Entry 8A8U (electron microscopy, 3.62 A resolution); this record covers chains A and B of the 7 polymer chains in the assembly.

[Chain A (and B)]
Molecule: ATP-dependent Clp protease ATP-binding subunit ClpC1
Organism: Mycobacterium tuberculosis
Notes: EC 3.4.-.-; chain B of this document is another copy of the same molecule, construct and numbering; everything in this record applies to it too
UniProt: P9WPC9 (CLPC1_MYCTU); numbering as in UniProt (aligned over 1-848)
Amino-acid sequence (856 residues; numbered 1 to 856; the number before each row is that of its first residue):
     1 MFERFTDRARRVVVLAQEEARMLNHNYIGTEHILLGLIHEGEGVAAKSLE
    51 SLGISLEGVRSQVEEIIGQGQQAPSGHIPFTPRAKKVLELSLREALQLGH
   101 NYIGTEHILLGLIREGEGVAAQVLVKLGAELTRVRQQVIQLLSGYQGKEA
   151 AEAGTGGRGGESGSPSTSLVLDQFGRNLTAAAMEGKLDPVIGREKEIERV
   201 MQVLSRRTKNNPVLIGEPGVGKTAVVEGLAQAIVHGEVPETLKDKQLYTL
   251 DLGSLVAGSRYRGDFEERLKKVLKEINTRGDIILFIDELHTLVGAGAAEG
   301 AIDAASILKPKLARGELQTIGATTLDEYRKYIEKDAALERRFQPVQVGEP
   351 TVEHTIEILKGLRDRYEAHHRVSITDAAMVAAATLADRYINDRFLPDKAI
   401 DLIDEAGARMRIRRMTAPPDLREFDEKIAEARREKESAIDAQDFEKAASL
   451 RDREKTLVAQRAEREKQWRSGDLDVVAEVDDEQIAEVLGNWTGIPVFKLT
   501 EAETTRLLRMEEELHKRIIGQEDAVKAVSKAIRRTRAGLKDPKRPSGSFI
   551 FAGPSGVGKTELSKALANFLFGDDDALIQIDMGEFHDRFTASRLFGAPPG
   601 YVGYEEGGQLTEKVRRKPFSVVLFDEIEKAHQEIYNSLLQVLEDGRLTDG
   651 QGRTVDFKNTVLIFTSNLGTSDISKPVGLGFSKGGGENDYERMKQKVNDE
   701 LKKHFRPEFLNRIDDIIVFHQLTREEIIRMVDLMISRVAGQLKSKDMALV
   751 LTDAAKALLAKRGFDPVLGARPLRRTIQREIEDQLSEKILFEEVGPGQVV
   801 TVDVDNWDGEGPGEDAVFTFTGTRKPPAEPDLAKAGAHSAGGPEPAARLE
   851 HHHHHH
Not modelled in the structure: 1-167, 416-476, 597-607, 670-688, 810-814, 822-856 (chain B: 1-167, 416-475, 669-689, 809-813, 822-856)
Construct notes: expression tag (849-856)
Curated features (UniProtKB/Swiss-Prot):
  - binding site (ATP): Gly-216 to Thr-223, Gly-553 to Thr-560
Ligand contacts:
  - ADP (adenosine-5'-diphosphate), molecule 1: Asp-188, Pro-189, Val-190, Ile-191, Arg-193, Pro-218, Gly-219, Val-220, Gly-221, Lys-222, Thr-223, Ala-224, Ile-358, Leu-362, Pro-396, Ile-400
  - ADP, molecule 2: Lys-209, Ala-313, Arg-314, Arg-340, Arg-341
What the authors report for this chain:
  - mutagenesis - F444A: increased catalytic activity (ATPase activity)
  - mutagenesis - F444A: unchanged catalytic activity on FITC-casein
  - mutagenesis - F444A: unchanged catalytic activity on GFPssra

[Chain A / chain B interface]
Contacting residue pairs - 87 pairs, chain A then chain B:
  Glu-198(A) / Ile-412(B)
  Arg-199(A) / Glu-405(B)  salt bridge
  Arg-199(A) / Asn-490(B)
  Met-201(A) / Ile-412(B)
  Gln-202(A) / Glu-405(B)
  Gln-202(A) / Ala-408(B)
  Gln-202(A) / Arg-409(B)
  Gln-202(A) / Ile-412(B)
  Ser-205(A) / His-370(B)
  Ser-205(A) / Ile-412(B)
  Arg-206(A) / Asp-401(B)  salt bridge
  Arg-206(A) / Asp-404(B)  salt bridge
  Arg-206(A) / Glu-405(B)  salt bridge
  Arg-207(A) / Arg-365(B)
  Arg-207(A) / Tyr-366(B)  hydrogen bond
  Arg-207(A) / His-369(B)
  Arg-207(A) / Asp-404(B)  hydrogen bond (backbone-side chain)
  Thr-208(A) / Tyr-366(B)  hydrogen bond
  Thr-208(A) / Asp-404(B)  hydrogen bond (backbone-side chain)
  Lys-209(A) / Ile-400(B)
  Lys-209(A) / Asp-401(B)
  Pro-239(A) / Ile-412(B)  hydrophobic
  Glu-240(A) / Arg-411(B)
  Thr-241(A) / Arg-411(B)
  Arg-262(A) / Val-256(B)
  Arg-262(A) / Ser-259(B)  hydrogen bond
  Arg-262(A) / Tyr-261(B)  hydrogen bond (side chain-backbone)
  Arg-262(A) / Arg-262(B)  hydrogen bond (side chain-backbone)
  Arg-262(A) / Phe-265(B)
  Arg-262(A) / Glu-266(B)  salt bridge
  Arg-262(A) / Gly-296(B)
  Arg-262(A) / Ala-301(B)
  Gly-263(A) / Val-256(B)
  Gly-263(A) / Ala-257(B)
  Gly-263(A) / Ser-259(B)
  Asp-264(A) / Arg-260(B)
  Glu-266(A) / Val-256(B)
  Glu-267(A) / Ala-257(B)
  Lys-270(A) / Asp-251(B)  salt bridge
  Glu-299(A) / Tyr-331(B)  hydrogen bond
  Gly-300(A) / His-290(B)
  Gly-300(A) / Tyr-331(B)
  Ala-301(A) / Gly-294(B)
  Ile-302(A) / Leu-252(B)  hydrophobic
  Ile-302(A) / Val-256(B)  hydrophobic
  Ser-306(A) / Glu-288(B)
  Ser-306(A) / Thr-291(B)
  Lys-309(A) / Glu-327(B)  salt bridge
  Pro-310(A) / Glu-288(B)
  Arg-314(A) / Thr-223(B)
  Arg-314(A) / Glu-227(B)  salt bridge
  Arg-329(A) / Arg-615(B)
  Arg-329(A) / Arg-616(B)
  Glu-333(A) / Arg-615(B)  salt bridge
  Glu-339(A) / Arg-393(B)  salt bridge
  Arg-340(A) / Gly-219(B)
  Arg-340(A) / Arg-393(B)  hydrogen bond (backbone-side chain)
  Arg-340(A) / Asp-397(B)  salt bridge
  Gln-343(A) / Trp-491(B)
  Lys-530(A) / Glu-787(B)
  Arg-533(A) / Leu-790(B)
  Arg-534(A) / Asp-783(B)  salt bridge
  Arg-534(A) / Glu-787(B)  salt bridge
  Arg-534(A) / Leu-790(B)
  Leu-539(A) / Gln-741(B)
  Leu-539(A) / Glu-782(B)
  Leu-539(A) / Leu-785(B)  hydrophobic
  Leu-539(A) / Ser-786(B)
  Leu-539(A) / Ile-789(B)  hydrophobic
  Lys-540(A) / Gln-741(B)
  Lys-540(A) / Glu-782(B)  hydrogen bond (backbone-side chain)
  Asp-541(A) / Gln-741(B)  hydrogen bond
  Asp-541(A) / Arg-774(B)  salt bridge
  Arg-544(A) / Arg-774(B)
  Arg-544(A) / Gln-778(B)
  Arg-588(A) / Glu-584(B)  hydrogen bond (side chain-backbone)
  Arg-588(A) / Phe-585(B)
  Arg-588(A) / His-586(B)
  Arg-588(A) / Asp-587(B)  salt bridge
  Arg-588(A) / Thr-590(B)
  Asn-636(A) / Lys-629(B)
  Glu-708(A) / Arg-775(B)  salt bridge
  Asn-711(A) / Arg-775(B)
  Asn-711(A) / Arg-779(B)  hydrogen bond (backbone-side chain)
  Arg-712(A) / Arg-775(B)
  Ile-713(A) / Arg-779(B)  hydrogen bond (backbone-side chain)
  Asp-714(A) / Arg-779(B)  hydrogen bond (backbone-side chain)
Also at the interface, not in a pair above, chain A (57 interface residues in all): Tyr-261, Ile-307, Lys-334, Ala-336, Ala-337, Ala-537, Ser-592, Gln-640, Glu-643, Asp-644, Thr-648, Leu-710
Also at the interface, not in a pair above, chain B (73 interface residues in all): Asp-188, Pro-218, Ala-224, Gly-253, Gly-258, Gly-263, Asp-287, Leu-362, Asp-392, Gln-579, Asp-581, Arg-593, Gln-651, Arg-653, Val-738, Leu-768

[Summary]
Chain A and chain B form an interface of 57 and 73 residues respectively, with 15 hydrogen bonds and 16 salt
bridges. Polar pairs include Arg-199(A)/Glu-405(B), Arg-206(A)/Asp-401(B) and Arg-206(A)/Asp-404(B). Chain A
binds ADP. The paper reports that F444A of chain A increases catalytic activity (ATPase activity); F444A of
chain A leaves catalytic activity on FITC-casein unchanged.
Chain A and chain B are both ATP-dependent Clp protease ATP-binding subunit ClpC1 (Mycobacterium
tuberculosis); the structure, Mycobacterium tuberculosis ClpC1 hexamer structure, was determined by electron
microscopy (same publication as 8A8V and 8A8W).
